Entry 8WU4 (electron microscopy, 3.30 A resolution); this record covers chains A and N of the 14 polymer chains in the assembly.

== Chain A (and N) ==
Protein: Chaperonin GroEL
Source organism: Hydrogenophilus thermoluteolus
Notes: EC 5.6.1.7; chain N of this document is another copy of the same molecule, construct and numbering; everything in this record applies to it too
Reference sequence: A0A2Z6DW38 (A0A2Z6DW38_HYDTE); residues 2-527 here = UniProt positions 2-527
Amino-acid sequence (526 residues; numbered 2 to 527; the number before each row is that of its first residue):
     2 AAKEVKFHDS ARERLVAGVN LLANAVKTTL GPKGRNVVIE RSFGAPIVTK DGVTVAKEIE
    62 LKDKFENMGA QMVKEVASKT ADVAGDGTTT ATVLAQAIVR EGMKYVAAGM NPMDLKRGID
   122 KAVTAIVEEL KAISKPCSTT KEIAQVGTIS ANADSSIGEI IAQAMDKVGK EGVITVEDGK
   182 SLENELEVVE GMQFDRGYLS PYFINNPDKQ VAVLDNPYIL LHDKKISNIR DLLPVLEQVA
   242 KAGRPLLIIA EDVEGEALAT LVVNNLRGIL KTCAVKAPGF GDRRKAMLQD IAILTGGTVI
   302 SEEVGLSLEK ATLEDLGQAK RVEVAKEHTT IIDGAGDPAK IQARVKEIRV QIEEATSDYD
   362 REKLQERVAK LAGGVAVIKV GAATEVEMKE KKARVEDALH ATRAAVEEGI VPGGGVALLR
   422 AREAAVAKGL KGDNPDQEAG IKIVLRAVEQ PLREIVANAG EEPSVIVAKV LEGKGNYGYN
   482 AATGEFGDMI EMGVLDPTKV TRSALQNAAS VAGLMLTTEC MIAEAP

== Chain A / chain N interface ==
Pairs across the interface (4; chain A residue first):
  Glu-463(A) / Ser-465(N)  hydrogen bond
  Ser-465(A) / Glu-463(N)  hydrogen bond
  Val-466(A) / Ala-469(N)  hydrophobic
  Ala-469(A) / Val-466(N)  hydrophobic
Other interface residues (no listed pair), chain A (5 interface residues in all): Arg-454
Other interface residues (no listed pair), chain N (5 interface residues in all): Arg-454

== Summary ==
The chain A/chain N interface involves 5 residues from each chain; the contacts include 2 hydrogen bonds. The
hydrogen-bonded pair is Glu-463(A)/Ser-465(N).
Chain A and chain N are both Chaperonin GroEL (Hydrogenophilus thermoluteolus); the structure, Cryo-EM
structure of native H. thermoluteolus TH-1 GroEL, was determined by electron microscopy (same publication as
8WUC, 8WUW and 8WUX).
